PDB entry 3OEV | X-ray diffraction, 2.85 A resolution | chains D and E of the 28 polymer chains in the assembly

[Chain D]
Name: Proteasome component PUP2
Source organism: Saccharomyces cerevisiae
Notes: EC 3.4.25.1
Reference sequence: P32379 (PSA5_YEAST); the construct lacks a stretch of the UniProt sequence and is renumbered around it, so the offset changes along the chain: 1-123 = UniProt 1-123; 125-144 = UniProt 131-150; 145-180 = UniProt 152-187; 184-202 = UniProt 191-209; 3 more segments
Chain sequence (260 residues; row label = number of the first residue in the row; note: 7 numbers in that range are skipped by the numbering (no residue carries them; nothing is unmodelled there); a row labelled like 123A-123G holds insertion residues (123A, then the next letters in order)):
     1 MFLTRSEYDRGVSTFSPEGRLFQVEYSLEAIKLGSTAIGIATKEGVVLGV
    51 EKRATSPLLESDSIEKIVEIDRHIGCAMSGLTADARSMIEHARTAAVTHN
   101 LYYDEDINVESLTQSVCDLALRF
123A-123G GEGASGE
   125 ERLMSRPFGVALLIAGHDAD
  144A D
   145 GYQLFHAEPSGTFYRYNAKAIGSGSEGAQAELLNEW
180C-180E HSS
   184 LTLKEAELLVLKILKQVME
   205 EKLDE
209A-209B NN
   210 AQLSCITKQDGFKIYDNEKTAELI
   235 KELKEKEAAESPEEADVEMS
Not modelled in the structure: 1-8, 245-254
Metal / ion sites: Mg2+: Glu105 (shared with 2 residues of chain L)

[Chain E]
Name: Proteasome component PRE5
Source organism: Saccharomyces cerevisiae
Notes: EC 3.4.25.1
Reference sequence: P40302 (PSA1_YEAST); the construct has insertions or renumbered stretches relative to UniProt, so the offset changes along the chain: 4-60 = UniProt 2-58; 63-180 = UniProt 59-176; 183-204 = UniProt 183-204; 210-233 = UniProt 211-234
Chain sequence (233 residues; numbered 4 to 233 plus 10 insertion-coded residues; 7 numbers in that range are skipped by the numbering (no residue carries them; nothing is unmodelled there); the number before each row is that of its first residue; a row labelled like 180A-180F holds insertion residues (180A, then the next letters in order)):
     4 FRNNYDGDTVTFSPTGRLFQVEYALEAIKQGSVTVGLRSNTHAVLVALKR
    54 NADELSS
    63 YQKKIIKCDEHMGLSLAGLAPDARVLSNYLRQQCNYSSLVFNRKLAVERA
   113 GHLLCDKAQKNTQSYGGRPYGVGLLIIGYDKSGAHLLEFQPSGNVTELYG
   163 TAIGARSQGAKTYLERTL
180A-180F DTFIKI
   183 DGNPDELIKAGVEAISQSLRDE
   206 SL
207B-207E TVDN
   210 LSIAIVGKDTPFTIYDGEAVAKYI
UniProt features mapped onto this chain:
  - modified residue: Ser16 (Phosphoserine)
  - cross-link: Lys191 (Glycyl lysine isopeptide (Lys-Gly) (interchain with G-Cter in ubiquitin))

[How chain D and chain E interact]
Pairs across the interface - 49 pairs, chain D then chain E:
  Arg10(D) - Asp9(E)  salt bridge
  Arg10(D) - Gly10(E)
  Ser13(D) - Arg130(E)
  Thr14(D) - Gly10(E)
  Thr14(D) - Gln23(E)
  Phe15(D) - Gln23(E)  hydrogen bond (backbone-side chain)
  Phe15(D) - Tyr26(E)
  Phe15(D) - Ala27(E)  hydrophobic
  Phe15(D) - Leu81(E)  hydrophobic
  Phe15(D) - Arg130(E)
  Phe15(D) - Pro131(E)
  Ser16(D) - Tyr26(E)
  Pro17(D) - Tyr26(E)  hydrophobic
  Pro17(D) - Glu29(E)
  Glu18(D) - Glu29(E)
  Glu18(D) - Gln33(E)
  Gly19(D) - Tyr26(E)
  Gly19(D) - Ala30(E)
  Gly19(D) - Gln33(E)
  Arg20(D) - Gln33(E)  hydrogen bond
  Leu21(D) - Arg130(E)
  Gln114(D) - Arg86(E)  hydrogen bond
  Asp118(D) - Arg86(E)  salt bridge
  Leu121(D) - Pro83(E)  hydrophobic
  Glu123B(D) - Gly128(E)
  Ala123D(D) - Asn123(E)
  Ser123E(D) - Asn123(E)  hydrogen bond (backbone-side chain)
  Ser123E(D) - Ser126(E)  hydrogen bond
  Gly123F(D) - Lys119(E)
  Ser154(D) - Pro83(E)
  Gly155(D) - Pro83(E)
  Thr156(D) - Gln64(E)
  Thr156(D) - Pro83(E)
  Tyr158(D) - Arg53(E)
  Tyr158(D) - Ala55(E)
  Tyr158(D) - Ser59(E)
  Tyr158(D) - Ser60(E)
  Arg159(D) - Leu58(E)
  Arg159(D) - Ser59(E)
  Arg159(D) - Ser60(E)  hydrogen bond (backbone-backbone)
  Tyr160(D) - Ala55(E)
  Tyr160(D) - Asp56(E)
  Tyr160(D) - Leu58(E)
  Tyr160(D) - Ser59(E)
  Asn161(D) - Leu58(E)  hydrogen bond (backbone-backbone)
  Ala162(D) - Leu58(E)
  Gln173(D) - Asp56(E)  hydrogen bond
  Leu176(D) - Leu58(E)
  Leu177(D) - Asp56(E)
Interface residues without a listed pair, chain D (29 interface residues in all): Phe157
Interface residues without a listed pair, chain E (30 interface residues in all): Asn54, Glu57, Ala82, Lys122, Gly129, Gly133

[Summary]
29 residues of chain D face 30 of chain E across their interface, with 8 hydrogen bonds and 2 salt bridges.
Among the polar pairs are Arg10(D)-Asp9(E), Asp118(D)-Arg86(E) and Phe15(D)-Gln23(E).
Chain D is Proteasome component PUP2 and chain E is Proteasome component PRE5, both from Saccharomyces
cerevisiae; the structure, Structure of yeast 20S open-gate proteasome with Compound 25, was determined by
X-ray diffraction together with 3SDI, 3SDK and 3OEU from the same study.
